Entry 7KLE (X-ray diffraction, 3.00 A resolution); this record covers chains A and P of the 3 polymer chains in the assembly.

Chain A:
Molecule: DNA polymerase IV
Source organism: Sulfolobus solfataricus (strain ATCC 35092 / DSM 1617 / JCM 11322 / P2)
Notes: EC 2.7.7.7
UniProtKB: Q97W02 (DPO4_SULSO); numbering as in UniProt (aligned over 1-341)
Chain sequence (341 residues; each row starts with the number of its first residue):
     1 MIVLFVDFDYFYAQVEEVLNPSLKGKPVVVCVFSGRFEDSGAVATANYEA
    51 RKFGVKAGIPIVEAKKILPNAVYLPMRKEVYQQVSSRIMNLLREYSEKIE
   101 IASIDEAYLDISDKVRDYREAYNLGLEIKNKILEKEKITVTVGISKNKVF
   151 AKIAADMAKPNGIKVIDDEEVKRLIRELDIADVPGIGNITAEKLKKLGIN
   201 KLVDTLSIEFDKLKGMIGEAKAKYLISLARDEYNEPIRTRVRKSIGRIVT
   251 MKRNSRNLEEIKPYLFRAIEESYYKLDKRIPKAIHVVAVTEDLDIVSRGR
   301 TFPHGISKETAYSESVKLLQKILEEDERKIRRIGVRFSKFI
Swiss-Prot annotation at these positions:
  - active site: Glu106
  - binding site (Mg(2+)): Asp7, Asp105
  - site: Tyr12 (Substrate discrimination)
  - mutagenesis: Asp105 to Glu106 (Loss of function)
Metal / ion sites: Ca2+ site 1: Asp7, Glu106 (together with 2'-deoxycytidine-5'-triphosphate); Ca2+ site 2: Asp7, Phe8, Asp105 (together with 2'-deoxycytidine-5'-triphosphate); Ca2+ site 3 near Ala181 (its only coordinating residue here)
Small-molecule neighbours: 2'-deoxycytidine-5'-triphosphate (DCP): Asp7, Phe8, Asp9, Tyr10, Phe11, Tyr12, Ala44, Thr45, Tyr48, Arg51, Ala57, Asp105, Lys159

Chain P:
Molecule: 13-nt DNA strand
Sequence (13 nucleotides; numbered 1 to 13; the number before each row is that of its first residue):
     1 GGGGGAAGGATTC

Interface between chain A and chain P:
Contacting residue pairs - 29 pairs, chain A then chain P:
  Ser103(A) - DC13(P)  hydrogen bond to the phosphate
  Asp105(A) - DC13(P)  phosphate contact
  Glu106(A) - DC13(P)  phosphate contact
  Lys152(A) - DT12(P)  hydrogen bond to the phosphate
  Lys152(A) - DC13(P)  salt bridge to the phosphate
  Val183(A) - DT12(P)  phosphate contact
  Pro184(A) - DT12(P)  phosphate contact
  Gly185(A) - DT11(P)  phosphate contact
  Gly185(A) - DT12(P)  hydrogen bond to the phosphate
  Ile186(A) - DT11(P)  phosphate contact
  Ile186(A) - DT12(P)  hydrogen bond to the phosphate
  Gly187(A) - DT11(P)  hydrogen bond to the phosphate
  Gly187(A) - DT12(P)  hydrogen bond to the phosphate
  Asn188(A) - DT11(P)  phosphate contact
  Ile189(A) - DA10(P)  sugar contact
  Ile189(A) - DT11(P)  hydrogen bond to the phosphate
  Thr190(A) - DA10(P)  phosphate contact
  Thr190(A) - DT11(P)  hydrogen bond to the phosphate
  Lys221(A) - DT11(P)  sugar contact
  Asp294(A) - DG9(P)  phosphate contact
  Val296(A) - DG8(P)  phosphate contact
  Ser297(A) - DA7(P)  sugar contact
  Ser297(A) - DG8(P)  hydrogen bond to the phosphate
  Arg298(A) - DA7(P)  phosphate contact
  Arg298(A) - DG8(P)  salt bridge to the phosphate
  Gly299(A) - DA7(P)  hydrogen bond to the phosphate
  Thr301(A) - DA6(P)  hydrogen bond to the phosphate
  Lys321(A) - DA7(P)  phosphate contact
  Lys339(A) - DA6(P)  salt bridge to the phosphate
Interface residues without a listed pair, chain A (23 interface residues in all): Ala191, Ile295

Overview:
Chain A and chain P form an interface of 23 and 8 residues respectively, with 11 hydrogen bonds and 3 salt
bridges. Polar contacts include Ser103(A)-DC13(P), Lys152(A)-DT12(P) and Gly185(A)-DT12(P). Bound to chain A:
2'-deoxycytidine-5'-triphosphate.
Here chain A is DNA polymerase IV (Sulfolobus solfataricus (strain ATCC 35092 / DSM 1617 / JCM 11322 / P2))
and chain P is a 13-nt DNA strand. Entry 7KLE (Ternary structure of Dpo4 bound to N7mG in the template base
paired with incoming dCTP) was determined by X-ray diffraction.
